Entry 5O4C (X-ray diffraction, 2.80 A resolution); this record covers chains C and H of the 4 polymer chains in the assembly.

Chain C:
Molecule: Photosynthetic reaction center cytochrome c subunit
Organism: Blastochloris viridis
Reference sequence: P07173 (CYCR_BLAVI); residues 1-336 here correspond to UniProt positions 21-356 (UniProt number = residue number + 20)
Chain sequence (336 residues; each row starts with the number of its first residue):
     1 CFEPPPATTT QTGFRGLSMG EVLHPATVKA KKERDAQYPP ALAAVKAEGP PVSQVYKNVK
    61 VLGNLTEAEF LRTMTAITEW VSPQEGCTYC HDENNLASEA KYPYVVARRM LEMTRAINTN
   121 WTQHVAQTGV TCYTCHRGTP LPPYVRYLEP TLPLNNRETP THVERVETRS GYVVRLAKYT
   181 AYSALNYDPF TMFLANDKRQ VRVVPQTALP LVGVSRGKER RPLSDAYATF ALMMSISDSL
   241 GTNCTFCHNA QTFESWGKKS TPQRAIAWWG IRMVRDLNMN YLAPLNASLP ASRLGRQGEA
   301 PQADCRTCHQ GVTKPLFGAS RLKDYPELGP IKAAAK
Disordered / not traced: 333-336
Glycans and other covalent adducts: diacyl glycerol (DGA) linked to Cys1; heme c (HEC) linked to Cys87, Cys90, Cys132, Cys135, Cys244, Cys247, Cys305, Cys308
Swiss-Prot annotation at these positions:
  - binding site (heme): Met74, Cys87, Cys90, His91, Met110, His124, Cys132, Cys135, His136, Met233, Cys244, Cys247, His248, Cys305, Cys308, His309
  - site: Cys1 (Not N-palmitoylated)
  - lipidation: Cys1 (S-diacylglycerol cysteine)

Chain H:
Molecule: Reaction center protein H chain
Organism: Blastochloris viridis
Reference sequence: P06008 (RCEH_BLAVI); residues 1-258 here = UniProt positions 1-258
Chain sequence (258 residues; numbered 1 to 258; the number before each row is that of its first residue):
     1 MYHGALAQHL DIAQLVWYAQ WLVIWTVVLL YLRREDRREG YPLVEPLGLV KLAPEDGQVY
    61 ELPYPKTFVL PHGGTVTVPR RRPETRELKL AQTDGFEGAP LQPTGNPLVD AVGPASYAER
   121 AEVVDATVDG KAKIVPLRVA TDFSIAEGDV DPRGLPVVAA DGVEAGTVTD LWVDRSEHYF
   181 RYLELSVAGS ARTALIPLGF CDVKKDKIVV TSILSEQFAN VPRLQSRDQI TLREEDKVSA
   241 YYAGGLLYAT PERAESLL
Modified positions: Met1 (N-formylmethionine; FME)
Swiss-Prot annotation at these positions:
  - modified residue: Met1 (N-formylmethionine)

How chain C and chain H interact:
Residue-residue contacts (14):
  Thr207(C) with Tyr2(H)
  Leu209(C) with Tyr2(H); His3(H); Ala5(H)
  Pro210(C) with Tyr2(H); His3(H), hydrogen bond (backbone-backbone)
  Leu211(C) with Met1(H); Tyr2(H), hydrophobic; His3(H)
  Val212(C) with Met1(H), hydrogen bond (backbone-backbone); Tyr2(H); His3(H)
  Ser215(C) with His3(H)
  Arg216(C) with His3(H), hydrogen bond
Interface residues without a listed pair, chain H (6 interface residues in all): Gly4, Asp11

In short:
Chain C and chain H form an interface of 7 and 6 residues respectively; the contacts include 3 hydrogen bonds.
Polar contacts include Arg216(C)-His3(H), Pro210(C)-His3(H) and Val212(C)-Met1(H). Curated annotation
(UniProt) lists 16 heme-binding residues on chain C.
Here chain C is Photosynthetic reaction center cytochrome c subunit and chain H is Reaction center protein H
chain, both from Blastochloris viridis. Entry 5O4C (From macrocrystals to microcrystals: a strategy for
membrane protein serial crystallography) was determined by X-ray diffraction, deposited together with 5NJ4 and
5O64.
